Entry 5HNW (electron microscopy, 6.60 A resolution (low resolution: residue-level contacts below are approximate; hydrogen-bond / salt-bridge calls are withheld)); this record covers chains A and K of the 3 polymer chains in the assembly.

# Chain A
Name: Tubulin alpha-1B chain
From: Bos taurus
UniProtKB: P81947 (TBA1B_BOVIN); residues 2-451 here = UniProt positions 2-451
Sequence (450 residues; each row starts with the number of its first residue):
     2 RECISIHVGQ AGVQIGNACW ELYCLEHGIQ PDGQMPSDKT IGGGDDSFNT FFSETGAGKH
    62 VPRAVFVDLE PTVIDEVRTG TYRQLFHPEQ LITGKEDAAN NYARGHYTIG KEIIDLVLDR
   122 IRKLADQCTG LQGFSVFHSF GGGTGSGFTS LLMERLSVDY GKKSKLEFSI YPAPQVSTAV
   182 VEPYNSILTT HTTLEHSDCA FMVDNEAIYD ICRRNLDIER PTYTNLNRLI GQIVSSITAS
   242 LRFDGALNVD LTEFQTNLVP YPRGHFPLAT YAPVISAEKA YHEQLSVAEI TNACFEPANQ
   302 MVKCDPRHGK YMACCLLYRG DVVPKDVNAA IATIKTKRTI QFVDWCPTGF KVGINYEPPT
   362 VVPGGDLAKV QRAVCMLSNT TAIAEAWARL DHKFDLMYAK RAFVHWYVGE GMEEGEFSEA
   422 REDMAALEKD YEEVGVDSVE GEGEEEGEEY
Disordered / not traced: 35-60, 440-451
Differences from the reference sequence: conflict Ser136 (Leu in P81947), Gly232 (Ser in P81947), Gly265 (Ile in P81947), Thr340 (Ser in P81947), Glu358 (Gln in P81947)
Residues lining bound ligands: GTP (guanosine-5'-triphosphate): Gly10, Gln11, Ala12, Gln15, Ile16, Asp69, Glu71, Ala99, Ala100, Asn101, Ser140, Gly143, Gly144, Thr145, Gly146, Ile171, Thr179, Glu183, Asn206, Tyr224, Leu227, Asn228, Ile231

# Chain K
Name: Protein claret segregational, KINESIN HEAVY CHAIN ISOFORM 5C
From: Drosophila melanogaster
UniProtKB: P20480 (NCD_DROME); the construct has insertions or renumbered stretches relative to UniProt, so the offset changes along the chain: 1-24 = UniProt 325-348; 335-371 = UniProt 664-700
Sequence (371 residues; numbered 1 to 371; the number before each row is that of its first residue):
     1 KEQLFQSNME RKELHNTVMD LRGNIKVMCR FRPLNEAEIL RGDKFIPKFK GEETVVIQGK
    61 PYVFDRVLPP NTTQEQVYNA CAKQIVKDVL EGYNGTIFAY GQTSSGKTHT MEGKLHDPQL
   121 MGIIPRIAHD IFDHIYSMDE NLEFAIKVSY FEIYLDKIRD LLDVSKTNLA VHEDKNRVPY
   181 VKGCTERFVS SPEEVMDVID EGKSNRHVAV TNMNEHSSRS HSIFLINIKQ ENVETEKKLS
   241 GKLYLVDLAG SEKVSKTGAE GAVLDEAKNI NKSLSALGNV ISALAEGTTH VPYRDSKMTR
   301 ILQDSLGGNC RTTIVICCSP SVFNEAETKS TLMFAASVNS CKMTKAKRNR YLNNSVANSS
   361 TQSNNSGSFD K
Disordered / not traced: 1-13, 343-371
Curated features (UniProtKB/Swiss-Prot):
  - region: Ala335 to Asn339 (Required for minus-end directionality)
Glycans and other covalent adducts: covalent link Leu21-Gly23; covalent link Tyr100-Glu327; covalent link Glu252-Leu264; covalent link Ile316-Thr331
Bound ions: Mg2+: Thr108 (together with AMP-PNP)
Residues lining bound ligands: AMP-PNP (ANP; phosphoaminophosphonic acid-adenylate ester): Arg30, Arg32, Pro33, Gly101, Gln102, Thr103, Ser104, Ser105, Gly106, Lys107, Thr108, His109, Asn214, His216, Ser217, Ser218

# Interface between chain A and chain K
Residue-residue contacts - 16 pairs, chain A then chain K:
  Tyr108(A) - Ser255(K)
  Arg402(A) - Asn279(K)
  Val409(A) - Lys272(K)
  Val409(A) - Ser273(K)
  Gly410(A) - Asn269(K)
  Glu411(A) - Asn269(K)
  Gly412(A) - Lys268(K)
  Met413(A) - Lys268(K)
  Met413(A) - Lys272(K)
  Glu414(A) - Lys253(K)
  Glu414(A) - Val254(K)
  Glu414(A) - Lys268(K)
  Glu414(A) - Lys272(K)
  Glu415(A) - Lys272(K)
  Glu415(A) - Met333(K)
  Glu420(A) - Lys329(K)
Interface residues without a listed pair, chain A (12 interface residues in all): Thr109, Ser419
Interface residues without a listed pair, chain K (12 interface residues in all): Glu252, Asp265

# In short
Chain A and chain K each contribute 12 residues to their interface. Chain A binds GTP. Bound to chain K:
AMP-PNP.
Here chain A is Tubulin alpha-1B chain (Bos taurus) and chain K is Protein claret segregational, KINESIN HEAVY
CHAIN ISOFORM 5C (Drosophila melanogaster). Entry 5HNW (Structural basis of backwards motion in kinesin-14:
minus-end directed nKn664 in the AMPPNP state) was determined by electron microscopy together with 5HNX, 5HNY
and 5HNZ from the same study.
